Entry 4K1Y (X-ray diffraction, 2.50 A resolution); this record covers chains A and C of the 4 polymer chains in the assembly.

# Chain A (and C)
Protein: Canavalia boliviana lectin
Source organism: Canavalia boliviana
Notes: chain C of this document is another copy of the same molecule, construct and numbering; everything in this record applies to it too
Sequence (237 residues; numbered 1 to 237; the number before each row is that of its first residue):
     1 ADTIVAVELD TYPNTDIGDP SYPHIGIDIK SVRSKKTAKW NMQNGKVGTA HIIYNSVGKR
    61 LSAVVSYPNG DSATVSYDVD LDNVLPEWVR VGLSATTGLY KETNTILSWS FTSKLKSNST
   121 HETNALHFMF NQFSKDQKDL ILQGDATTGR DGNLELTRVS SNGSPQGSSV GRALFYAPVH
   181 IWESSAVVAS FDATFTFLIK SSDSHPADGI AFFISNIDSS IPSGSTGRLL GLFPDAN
Ion coordination: Mn2+: E8, D10, D19, H24; Ca2+: D10, Y12, N14, D19; Cd2+ site 1 near D80 (its only coordinating residue here); Cd2+ site 2 near D235 (its only coordinating residue here)
From the paper describing this entry:
  - Mn2+ coordination: E8, D10, D19, H24
  - Ca2+ coordination: D10, Y12, N14, D19
  - binding site for methyl alpha-D-mannopyranoside: Y12, L99, Y100

# How chain A and chain C interact
Pairs across the interface (40):
  V47(A) - T120(C)
  T49(A) - T120(C)
  H51(A) - K116(C)
  H51(A) - V187(C)
  H51(A) - V188(C)
  V57(A) - S62(C)
  V57(A) - V64(C)  hydrophobic
  V57(A) - T74(C)
  G58(A) - R60(C)  hydrogen bond (backbone-side chain)
  G58(A) - S62(C)
  G58(A) - S76(C)
  K59(A) - R60(C)
  R60(A) - G58(C)  hydrogen bond (side chain-backbone)
  R60(A) - R60(C)
  S62(A) - V57(C)
  S62(A) - G58(C)  hydrogen bond (side chain-backbone)
  A63(A) - V57(C)
  V64(A) - V57(C)  hydrophobic
  V64(A) - V188(C)  hydrophobic
  S66(A) - N118(C)
  S66(A) - V187(C)
  Y67(A) - N118(C)
  P68(A) - N118(C)
  P68(A) - T120(C)
  N69(A) - N118(C)
  G70(A) - N118(C)  hydrogen bond (backbone-side chain)
  T74(A) - V57(C)
  S76(A) - V57(C)
  S76(A) - G58(C)
  D78(A) - R60(C)  salt bridge
  S108(A) - H121(C)
  K116(A) - H51(C)
  N118(A) - Y67(C)
  N118(A) - P68(C)
  N118(A) - G70(C)
  H121(A) - N131(C)
  N131(A) - H121(C)
  V187(A) - H51(C)
  V187(A) - S66(C)
  V188(A) - H51(C)
Also at the interface, not in a pair above, chain A (29 interface residues in all): I53, N55, T194, T196
Also at the interface, not in a pair above, chain C (23 interface residues in all): I53, N55, A63, T194

# Summary
29 residues of chain A and 23 residues of chain C are in contact; the contacts include 4 hydrogen bonds and 1
salt bridge. Polar pairs include D78(A)-R60(C), G58(A)-R60(C) and S62(A)-G58(C). From the paper: a binding
site for methyl alpha-D-mannopyranoside at Y12(A), L99(A) and Y100(A); Mn2+ coordination by E8(A), D10(A) and
D19(A) among others.
Chain A and chain C are both Canavalia boliviana lectin (Canavalia boliviana); the structure, Crystal
structure of Canavalia boliviana lectin in complex with Man1-3Man-OMe, was determined by X-ray diffraction,
deposited together with 4K1Z, 4K20 and 4K21.
